Entry 7Q3D (electron microscopy, 3.35 A resolution); this record covers chains A and B of the 3 polymer chains in the assembly.

# Chain A
Molecule: WD repeat-containing and planar cell polarity effector protein fritz homolog
From: Homo sapiens
Reference sequence: O95876 (FRITZ_HUMAN); numbering as in UniProt (aligned over 2-746)
Sequence (790 residues; each row starts with the number of its first residue; numbers below 1 keep their minus sign (Met-43 is residue -43)):
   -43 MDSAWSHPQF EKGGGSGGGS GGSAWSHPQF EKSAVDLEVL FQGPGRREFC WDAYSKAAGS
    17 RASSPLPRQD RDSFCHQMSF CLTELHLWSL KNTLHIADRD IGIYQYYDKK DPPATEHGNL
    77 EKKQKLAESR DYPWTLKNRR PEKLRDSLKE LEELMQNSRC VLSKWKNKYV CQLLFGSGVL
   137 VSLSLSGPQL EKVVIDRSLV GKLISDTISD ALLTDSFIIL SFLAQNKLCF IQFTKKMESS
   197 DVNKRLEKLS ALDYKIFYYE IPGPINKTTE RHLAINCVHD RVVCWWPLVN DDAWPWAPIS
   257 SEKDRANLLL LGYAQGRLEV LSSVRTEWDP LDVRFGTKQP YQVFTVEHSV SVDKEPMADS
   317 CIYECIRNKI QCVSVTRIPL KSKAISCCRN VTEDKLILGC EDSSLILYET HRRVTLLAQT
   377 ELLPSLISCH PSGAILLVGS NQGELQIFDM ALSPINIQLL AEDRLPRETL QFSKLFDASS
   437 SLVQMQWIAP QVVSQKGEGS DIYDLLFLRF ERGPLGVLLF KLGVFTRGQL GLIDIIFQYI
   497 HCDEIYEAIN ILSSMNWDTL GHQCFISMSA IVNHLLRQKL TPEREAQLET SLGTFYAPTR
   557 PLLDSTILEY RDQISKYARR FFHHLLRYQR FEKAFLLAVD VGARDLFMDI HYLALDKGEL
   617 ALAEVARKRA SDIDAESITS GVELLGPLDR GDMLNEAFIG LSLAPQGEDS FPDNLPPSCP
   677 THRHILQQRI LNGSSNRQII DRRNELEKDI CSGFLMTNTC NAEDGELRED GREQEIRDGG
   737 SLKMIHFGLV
Unresolved in the structure: -43 to 33, 66-71, 193-207, 248-259, 322-325, 447-457, 535-536, 613-614, 631-746
Differences from the reference sequence: initiating methionine (-43); expression tag (-42 to 1)
Swiss-Prot annotation at these positions:
  - natural variant: Asp54 (D54N: In CHDTHP), Arg55 (R55K: In a patient with Meckel syndrome compound heterozygous for mutations in CC2D2A), Leu205 (L205F: In a patient with Bardet-Biedl syndrome compound heterozygous for mutations in BBS12), Ser708 (S708F: No effect on the assembly of the CPLANE complex)
What the authors report for this chain:
  - disease-associated variants - S708F: increased binding to PIP strips
  - disease-associated variants - S708F: increased binding to PIPs

# Chain B
Molecule: Protein inturned
From: Homo sapiens
Reference sequence: Q9ULD6 (INTU_HUMAN); numbering as in UniProt (aligned over 2-942)
Sequence (964 residues; numbered -21 to 942; the number before each row is that of its first residue; numbers below 1 keep their minus sign (Met-21 is residue -21)):
   -21 MGSSHHHHHH SAVDLEVLFQ GPGASVASCD SRPSSDELPG DPSSQEEDED YDFEDRVSDS
    39 GSYSSASSDY DDLEPEWLDS VQKNGELFYL ELSEDEEESL LPETPTVNHV RFSENEIIIE
    99 DDYKERKKYE PKLKQFTKIL RRKRLLPKRC NKKNSNDNGP VSILKHQSNQ KTGVIVQQRY
   159 KDVNVYVNPK KLTVIKAKEQ LKLLEVLVGI IHQTKWSWRR TGKQGDGERL VVHGLLPGGS
   219 AMKSGQVLIG DVLVAVNDVD VTTENIERVL SCIPGPMQVK LTFENAYDVK RETSHPRQKK
   279 TQSNTSDLVK LLWGEEVEGI QQSGLNTPHI IMYLTLQLDS ETSKEEQEIL YHYPMSEASQ
   339 KLKSVRGIFL TLCDMLENVT GTQVTSSSLL LNGKQIHVAY WKESDKLLLI GLPAEEVPLP
   399 RLRNMIENVI QTLKFMYGSL DSAFCQIENV PRLDHFFNLF FQRALQPAKL HSSASPSAQQ
   459 YDASSAVLLD NLPGVRWLTL PLEIKMELDM ALSDLEAADF AELSEDYYDM RRLYTILGSS
   519 LFYKGYLICS HLPKDDLIDI AVYCRHYCLL PLAAKQRIGQ LIIWREVFPQ HHLRPLADSS
   579 TEVFPEPEGR YFLLVVGLKH YMLCVLLEAG GCASKAIGSP GPDCVYVDQV KTTLHQLDGV
   639 DSRIDERLAS SPVPCLSCAD WFLTGSREKT DSLTTSPILS RLQGTSKVAT SPTCRRTLFG
   699 DYSLKTRKPS PSCSSGGSDN GCEGGEDDGF SPHTTPDAVR KQRESQGSDG LEESGTLLKV
   759 TKKKSTLPNP FHLGNLKKDL PEKELEIYNT VKLTSGPENT LFHYVALETV QGIFITPTLE
   819 EVAQLSGSIH PQLIKNFHQC CLSIRAVFQQ TLVEEKKKGL NSGDHSDSAK SVSSLNPVKE
   879 HGVLFECSPG NWTDQKKAPP VMAYWVVGRL FLHPKPQELY VCFHDSVTEI AIEIAFKLFF
   939 GLTL
Unresolved in the structure: -21 to 301, 450-455, 501-506, 570-580, 614-616, 657-796, 862-875, 888-895
Differences from the reference sequence: initiating methionine (-21); expression tag (-20 to 1)
Swiss-Prot annotation at these positions:
  - modified residue (Phosphoserine): Ser670, Ser674
  - natural variant: Gln276 to Leu942 (deletion: In SRTD7/20), Glu355 to Leu942 (deletion: In SRTD20), Ala452 (A452T: No effect on the assembly of the CPLANE complex), Glu500 (E500A: In SRTD20; uncertain significance)

# Chain A / chain B interface
Contacting residue pairs (77):
  Phe36(A) with Phe934(B)
  Leu38(A) with Phe934(B)
  Ile57(A) with Ile928(B), hydrophobic
  Lys81(A) with Thr926(B)
  Leu82(A) with Thr926(B)
  Ser85(A) with Ser924(B), hydrogen bond (side chain-backbone); Thr926(B), hydrogen bond
  Arg86(A) with Glu927(B), salt bridge; Glu931(B), salt bridge
  Leu416(A) with Glu931(B)
  Ala417(A) with Ile930(B)
  Glu418(A) with Arg907(B), hydrogen bond (backbone-side chain); Ile930(B)
  Asp419(A) with Lys877(B), salt bridge; Arg907(B), salt bridge; Ile930(B)
  Lys477(A) with Glu931(B), salt bridge; Phe934(B)
  Gly479(A) with Lys935(B); Phe938(B)
  Val480(A) with Lys935(B), hydrogen bond (backbone-backbone)
  Phe481(A) with Thr477(B); Leu936(B)
  Leu486(A) with Phe938(B), hydrophobic
  Ile489(A) with Leu480(B), hydrophobic
  Phe493(A) with Leu480(B), hydrophobic; Gly939(B); Thr941(B)
  Gln494(A) with Phe937(B); Phe938(B); Gly939(B), hydrogen bond (side chain-backbone)
  His497(A) with Glu806(B), salt bridge; Lys913(B); Gln915(B), hydrogen bond; Leu940(B)
  Asp499(A) with Lys913(B), salt bridge
  Ile522(A) with Leu480(B), hydrophobic; Met484(B), hydrophobic
  Ser525(A) with Met484(B)
  Asn529(A) with His529(B)
  Arg533(A) with Ser528(B); His529(B); Leu530(B); Pro531(B); Gln809(B), hydrogen bond; Leu942(B)
  Thr537(A) with Val581(B)
  Pro538(A) with Val581(B)
  Gln569(A) with Met488(B); Asp492(B), hydrogen bond
  Lys572(A) with Asp492(B), salt bridge; Ala495(B)
  Tyr573(A) with Ser491(B)
  Arg575(A) with Ala495(B), hydrogen bond (side chain-backbone); Ala496(B)
  Arg576(A) with Ser491(B); Glu494(B), salt bridge; His529(B)
  His579(A) with Arg510(B)
  Leu582(A) with Cys610(B), hydrophobic
  Arg583(A) with Glu584(B), salt bridge; Pro585(B); Glu606(B), salt bridge; Cys610(B)
  Tyr584(A) with Phe582(B); Glu584(B)
  Gln585(A) with Phe582(B)
  Arg586(A) with Val581(B); Phe582(B)
  Arg600(A) with Asp507(B), salt bridge
  Asp601(A) with Asp507(B), hydrogen bond (side chain-backbone)
  Met604(A) with Asp507(B)
  Asp605(A) with Arg510(B), salt bridge
  Tyr608(A) with Met508(B); Arg509(B), hydrogen bond (side chain-backbone)
  Leu609(A) with Gly609(B); Cys610(B), hydrophobic
Interface residues without a listed pair, chain A (52 interface residues in all): Met34, Cys37, Arg420, Leu478, Thr482, Arg483, Ile496, Phe521
Interface residues without a listed pair, chain B (57 interface residues in all): Asp487, Asp497, Thr513, Leu515, Pro583, Tyr589, Val651, Pro652, Ile813, His911, Pro912, Val925

# Overview
52 residues of chain A and 57 residues of chain B are in contact; the contacts include 11 hydrogen bonds and
13 salt bridges. Among the polar pairs are Arg86(A)-Glu927(B), Arg86(A)-Glu931(B) and Asp419(A)-Lys877(B). The
paper reports that S708F of chain A increases binding to PIP strips; S708F of chain A increases binding to
PIPs.
Here chain A is WD repeat-containing and planar cell polarity effector protein fritz homolog and chain B is
Protein inturned, both from Homo sapiens. Entry 7Q3D (Structure of the human CPLANE complex) was determined by
electron microscopy (same publication as 7Q3E).
